Entry 6X2A (electron microscopy, 3.30 A resolution); this record covers chains A and C of the 3 polymer chains in the assembly.

== Chain A (and C) ==
Protein: Spike glycoprotein
Source organism: Severe acute respiratory syndrome coronavirus 2
Notes: fragment: ectodomain; chain C of this document is another copy of the same molecule, construct and numbering; everything in this record applies to it too
Reference sequence: P0DTC2 (SPIKE_SARS2); residue numbers follow UniProt; this construct covers 16-1208
Amino-acid sequence (1273 residues; each row starts with the number of its first residue):
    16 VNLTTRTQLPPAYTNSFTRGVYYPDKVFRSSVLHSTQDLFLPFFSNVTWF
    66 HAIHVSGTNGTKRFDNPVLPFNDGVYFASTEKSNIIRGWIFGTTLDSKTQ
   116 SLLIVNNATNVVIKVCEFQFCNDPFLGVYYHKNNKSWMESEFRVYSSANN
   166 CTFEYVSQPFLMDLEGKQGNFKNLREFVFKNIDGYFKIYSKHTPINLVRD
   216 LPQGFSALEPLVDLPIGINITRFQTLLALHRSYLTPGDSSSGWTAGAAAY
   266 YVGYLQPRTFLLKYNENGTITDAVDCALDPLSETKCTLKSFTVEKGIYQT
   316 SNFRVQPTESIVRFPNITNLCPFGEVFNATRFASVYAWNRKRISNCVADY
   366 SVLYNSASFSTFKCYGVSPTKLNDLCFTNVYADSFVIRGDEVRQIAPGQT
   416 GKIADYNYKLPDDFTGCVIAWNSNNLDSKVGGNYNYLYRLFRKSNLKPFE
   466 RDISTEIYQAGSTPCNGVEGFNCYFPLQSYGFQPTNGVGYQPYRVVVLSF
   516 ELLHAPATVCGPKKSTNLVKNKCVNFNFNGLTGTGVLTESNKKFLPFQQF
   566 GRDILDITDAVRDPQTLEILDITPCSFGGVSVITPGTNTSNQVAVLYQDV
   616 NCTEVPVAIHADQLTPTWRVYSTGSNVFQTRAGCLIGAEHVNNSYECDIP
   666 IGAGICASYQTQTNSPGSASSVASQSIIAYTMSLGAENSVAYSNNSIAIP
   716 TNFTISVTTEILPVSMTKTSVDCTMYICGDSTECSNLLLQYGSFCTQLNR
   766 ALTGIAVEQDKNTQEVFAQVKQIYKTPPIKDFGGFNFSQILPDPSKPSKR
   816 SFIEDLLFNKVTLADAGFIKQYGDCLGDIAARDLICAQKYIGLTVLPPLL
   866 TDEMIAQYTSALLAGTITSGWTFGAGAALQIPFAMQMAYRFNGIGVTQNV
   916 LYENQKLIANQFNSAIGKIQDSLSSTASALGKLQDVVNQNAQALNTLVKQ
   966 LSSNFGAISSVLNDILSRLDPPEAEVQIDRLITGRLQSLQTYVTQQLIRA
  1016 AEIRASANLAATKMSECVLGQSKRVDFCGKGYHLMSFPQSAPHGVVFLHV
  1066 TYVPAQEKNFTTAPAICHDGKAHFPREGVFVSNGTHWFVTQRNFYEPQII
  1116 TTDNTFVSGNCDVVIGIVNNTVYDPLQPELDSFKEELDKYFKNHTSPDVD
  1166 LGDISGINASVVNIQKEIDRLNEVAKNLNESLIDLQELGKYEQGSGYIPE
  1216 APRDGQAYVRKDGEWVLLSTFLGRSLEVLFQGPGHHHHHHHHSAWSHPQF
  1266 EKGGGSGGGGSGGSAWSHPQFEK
Unresolved in the structure: 16-26, 70-81, 114-115, 144-165, 173-185, 243-262, 443-447, 471-489, 502, 621-640, 677-689, 812, 828-854, 1148-1288 (chain C: 16-26, 67-80, 144-164, 173-185, 243-263, 445-447, 455-461, 471-490, 621-640, 677-689, 812, 828-854, 1148-1288)
Disulfide bonds: Cys-131/Cys-166, Cys-291/Cys-301, Cys-336/Cys-361, Cys-379/Cys-432, Cys-391/Cys-525, Cys-538/Cys-590, Cys-617/Cys-649, Cys-662/Cys-671, Cys-738/Cys-760, Cys-743/Cys-749, Cys-1032/Cys-1043, Cys-1082/Cys-1126
Sequence notes: engineered mutation Leu-570 (Ala in P0DTC2), Ile-572 (Thr in P0DTC2), Tyr-855 (Phe in P0DTC2), Ile-856 (Asn in P0DTC2); conflict Gly-682 (Arg in P0DTC2), Ser-683 (Arg in P0DTC2), Ser-685 (Arg in P0DTC2), Pro-986 (Lys in P0DTC2), Pro-987 (Val in P0DTC2); expression tag (1209-1288)

== Chain A / chain C interface ==
Pairs across the interface - 166 pairs, chain A then chain C:
  Tyr-38(A) / Leu-560(C)
  Tyr-38(A) / Phe-562(C)  hydrophobic
  Lys-41(A) / Pro-521(C)
  Lys-41(A) / Phe-562(C)
  Lys-41(A) / Gln-563(C)
  Lys-41(A) / Gln-564(C)  hydrogen bond (backbone-backbone)
  Lys-41(A) / Phe-565(C)
  Val-42(A) / Gln-563(C)  hydrogen bond (backbone-side chain)
  Val-42(A) / Phe-565(C)
  Val-42(A) / Arg-567(C)
  Phe-43(A) / Lys-558(C)
  Phe-43(A) / Phe-559(C)  hydrophobic
  Phe-43(A) / Gln-563(C)
  Phe-43(A) / Phe-565(C)  hydrogen bond (backbone-backbone)
  Phe-43(A) / Gly-566(C)
  Phe-43(A) / Arg-567(C)  hydrogen bond (backbone-backbone)
  Arg-44(A) / Arg-567(C)
  Arg-44(A) / Asp-571(C)  salt bridge
  Val-47(A) / Ile-569(C)  hydrophobic
  Tyr-200(A) / Asn-394(C)  hydrogen bond
  Tyr-200(A) / Tyr-396(C)
  Tyr-200(A) / Glu-516(C)
  Glu-224(A) / Phe-562(C)
  Pro-225(A) / Phe-562(C)  hydrophobic
  Pro-230(A) / Arg-357(C)
  Asn-282(A) / Lys-558(C)
  Tyr-369(A) / Thr-415(C)
  Ser-375(A) / Arg-408(C)
  Gly-413(A) / Pro-987(C)
  Asp-737(A) / Asn-317(C)  hydrogen bond
  Met-740(A) / Arg-319(C)
  Met-740(A) / Phe-592(C)  hydrophobic
  Asp-745(A) / Arg-319(C)
  Gln-755(A) / Ser-968(C)
  Gln-755(A) / Asn-969(C)  hydrogen bond (backbone-backbone)
  Gln-755(A) / Phe-970(C)  hydrogen bond (backbone-backbone)
  Gln-755(A) / Gly-971(C)
  Tyr-756(A) / Gln-965(C)  hydrogen bond (backbone-side chain)
  Tyr-756(A) / Ser-968(C)
  Gly-757(A) / Gln-965(C)
  Gly-757(A) / Ser-968(C)
  Ser-758(A) / Thr-961(C)
  Ser-758(A) / Gln-965(C)  hydrogen bond (backbone-side chain)
  Phe-759(A) / Gln-965(C)
  Phe-759(A) / Phe-970(C)  hydrophobic
  Phe-759(A) / Gln-1002(C)
  Phe-759(A) / Ser-1003(C)
  Phe-759(A) / Thr-1006(C)
  Gln-762(A) / Thr-961(C)
  Gln-762(A) / Thr-1006(C)
  Arg-765(A) / Gln-957(C)
  Arg-765(A) / Thr-961(C)  hydrogen bond
  Lys-786(A) / Gly-700(C)
  Gln-787(A) / Ala-701(C)
  Gln-787(A) / Asn-703(C)  hydrogen bond
  Ile-788(A) / Leu-699(C)  hydrophobic
  Ile-788(A) / Ala-701(C)  hydrogen bond (backbone-backbone)
  Ile-788(A) / Glu-702(C)
  Ile-788(A) / Asn-703(C)  hydrogen bond (backbone-backbone)
  Tyr-789(A) / Asn-703(C)
  Tyr-789(A) / Val-705(C)  hydrophobic
  Lys-790(A) / Glu-702(C)
  Lys-790(A) / Asn-703(C)  hydrogen bond (backbone-backbone)
  Lys-790(A) / Ser-704(C)
  Lys-790(A) / Val-705(C)  hydrogen bond (backbone-backbone)
  Asp-796(A) / Tyr-707(C)
  Asp-796(A) / Asn-709(C)
  Phe-797(A) / Tyr-707(C)
  Tyr-855(A) / Pro-589(C)
  Tyr-855(A) / Phe-592(C)
  Gly-857(A) / Phe-592(C)
  Thr-859(A) / Phe-592(C)
  Leu-861(A) / Gln-613(C)
  Pro-862(A) / Ala-647(C)  hydrophobic
  Pro-862(A) / Ala-668(C)
  Pro-863(A) / Gly-667(C)
  Pro-863(A) / Ala-668(C)  hydrogen bond (backbone-backbone)
  Leu-864(A) / Pro-665(C)  hydrophobic
  Leu-864(A) / Ala-668(C)
  Leu-864(A) / Gly-669(C)  hydrogen bond (backbone-backbone)
  Thr-866(A) / Ala-668(C)
  Thr-866(A) / Gly-669(C)
  Met-869(A) / Gly-669(C)
  Met-869(A) / Met-697(C)  hydrophobic
  Met-869(A) / Leu-699(C)
  Gln-872(A) / Leu-699(C)
  Tyr-873(A) / Leu-699(C)  hydrophobic
  Thr-883(A) / Val-705(C)
  Thr-883(A) / Tyr-707(C)
  Trp-886(A) / Tyr-1047(C)
  Gly-889(A) / Asp-1041(C)
  Ala-890(A) / Gly-1046(C)
  Ala-890(A) / Tyr-1047(C)  hydrophobic
  Ala-890(A) / Val-1068(C)
  Ala-892(A) / Glu-1072(C)
  Leu-894(A) / Ala-713(C)
  Leu-894(A) / Pro-715(C)
  Leu-894(A) / Glu-1072(C)
  Gln-895(A) / Ala-706(C)  hydrogen bond (side chain-backbone)
  Gln-895(A) / Tyr-707(C)
  Gln-895(A) / Ser-711(C)  hydrogen bond
  Gln-895(A) / Ile-712(C)
  Gln-895(A) / Ala-713(C)  hydrogen bond (backbone-backbone)
  Gln-895(A) / Asn-1074(C)  hydrogen bond
  Ile-896(A) / Tyr-707(C)
  Ile-896(A) / Ser-711(C)
  Ile-896(A) / Ile-712(C)  hydrophobic
  Pro-897(A) / Tyr-707(C)
  Pro-897(A) / Ser-708(C)
  Pro-897(A) / Asn-709(C)
  Pro-897(A) / Asn-710(C)
  Pro-897(A) / Ser-711(C)
  Phe-898(A) / Tyr-707(C)  hydrogen bond (backbone-side chain)
  Met-900(A) / Thr-1077(C)  hydrogen bond
  Met-900(A) / Ala-1078(C)
  Met-900(A) / Pro-1079(C)
  Met-900(A) / Val-1094(C)  hydrophobic
  Tyr-904(A) / Ile-712(C)
  Tyr-904(A) / Val-1094(C)
  Tyr-904(A) / Arg-1107(C)
  Thr-912(A) / Phe-1121(C)
  Gln-913(A) / Pro-1090(C)  hydrogen bond (side chain-backbone)
  Gln-913(A) / Phe-1121(C)
  Asn-914(A) / Ser-1123(C)  hydrogen bond
  Tyr-917(A) / Pro-1079(C)
  Tyr-917(A) / Phe-1089(C)  hydrophobic
  Glu-918(A) / Ser-1123(C)  hydrogen bond
  Glu-918(A) / Gly-1124(C)  hydrogen bond (side chain-backbone)
  Glu-918(A) / Val-1128(C)
  Gln-920(A) / Ile-1130(C)
  Asn-960(A) / Leu-570(C)
  Val-963(A) / Leu-570(C)  hydrophobic
  Asn-978(A) / Thr-547(C)
  Leu-981(A) / Lys-386(C)  hydrogen bond (backbone-side chain)
  Ser-982(A) / Lys-386(C)
  Ser-982(A) / Leu-390(C)
  Ser-982(A) / Thr-547(C)
  Arg-983(A) / Gly-381(C)  hydrogen bond (side chain-backbone)
  Arg-983(A) / Val-382(C)
  Arg-983(A) / Ser-383(C)  hydrogen bond (backbone-backbone)
  Arg-983(A) / Lys-386(C)
  Arg-983(A) / Leu-390(C)
  Arg-983(A) / Thr-430(C)
  Arg-983(A) / Leu-517(C)
  Leu-984(A) / Gly-381(C)
  Leu-984(A) / Val-382(C)
  Leu-984(A) / Ser-383(C)
  Leu-984(A) / Lys-386(C)  hydrogen bond (backbone-side chain)
  Asp-985(A) / Ser-383(C)  hydrogen bond (backbone-side chain)
  Asp-985(A) / Thr-385(C)  hydrogen bond
  Asp-994(A) / Arg-995(C)  salt bridge
  Gln-1005(A) / Gln-1002(C)  hydrogen bond
  Thr-1009(A) / Thr-1009(C)
  Arg-1019(A) / Glu-1017(C)
  Thr-1027(A) / Arg-1039(C)
  Ser-1030(A) / Val-1040(C)
  Glu-1031(A) / Arg-1039(C)  salt bridge
  Glu-1031(A) / Val-1040(C)
  Leu-1034(A) / Val-1040(C)
  Leu-1034(A) / Asp-1041(C)
  Arg-1039(A) / Arg-1039(C)
  Glu-1111(A) / Ser-1123(C)
  Leu-1141(A) / Leu-1141(C)  hydrophobic
  Glu-1144(A) / Leu-1141(C)
  Glu-1144(A) / Leu-1145(C)
  Leu-1145(A) / Leu-1145(C)  hydrophobic
Interface residues without a listed pair, chain A (103 interface residues in all): Asp-40, His-49, Phe-168, Gly-199, Gly-283, Thr-284, Gln-414, Ser-735, Ala-766, Thr-768, Pro-792, Leu-858, Leu-865, Thr-887, Gly-891, Ala-893, Asn-907, Lys-964, Ile-973, Leu-1012, Ile-1013, Gly-1035
Interface residues without a listed pair, chain C (106 interface residues in all): Gln-314, Lys-557, Ile-572, Arg-646, Ile-666, Ile-670, Cys-671, Gly-999, Gln-1010, Ile-1013, Phe-1042, Lys-1045, Pro-1069, Arg-1091, Val-1129

== Overview ==
103 residues of chain A and 106 residues of chain C are in contact, with 35 hydrogen bonds and 3 salt bridges.
Polar pairs include Arg-44(A)/Asp-571(C), Asp-994(A)/Arg-995(C) and Glu-1031(A)/Arg-1039(C).
Both chains are Spike glycoprotein (Severe acute respiratory syndrome coronavirus 2). Entry 6X2A (SARS-CoV-2
u1S2q 1-RBD Up Spike Protein Trimer) was determined by electron microscopy together with 6X29, 6X2B and 6X2C
from the same study.
